Entry 6SRA (X-ray diffraction, 2.21 A resolution); this record covers chain A.

# Chain A
Molecule: glutathione transferase
From: Trametes versicolor
UniProt: R7S7J5 (R7S7J5_TRAVS); numbering as in UniProt (aligned over 1-239)
Sequence (245 residues; row label = number of the first residue in the row):
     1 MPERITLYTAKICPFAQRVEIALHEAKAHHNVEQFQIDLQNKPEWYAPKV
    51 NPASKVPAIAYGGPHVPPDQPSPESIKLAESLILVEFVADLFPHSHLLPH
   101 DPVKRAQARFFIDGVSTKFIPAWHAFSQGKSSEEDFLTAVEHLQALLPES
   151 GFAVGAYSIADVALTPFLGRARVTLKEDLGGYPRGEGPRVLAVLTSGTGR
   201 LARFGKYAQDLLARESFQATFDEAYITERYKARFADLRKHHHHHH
Unresolved in the structure: 1, 237-245
Differences from the reference sequence: expression tag (240-245)
Covalently attached groups: glutathione (GSH) linked to Cys13
Ligand contacts:
  - R-naringenin (CWE): Leu82, Ile83, Glu86, Arg109, Ile112, Asp113, Ser116, Thr117, Ile159
  - glutathione (GSH): Pro14, Phe15, Arg18, Leu39, Lys42, Ser54, Lys55, Val56, Pro57, Glu80, Ser81
From the paper describing this entry:
  - binding site for glutathione: Cys13

# Overview
Chain A binds R-naringenin. Covalently linked glutathione: at Cys13. From the paper: a binding site for
glutathione at Cys13.
Chain A is glutathione transferase (Trametes versicolor); the structure, Crystal structure of glutathione
transferase Omega 2C from Trametes versicolor in complex with naringenin, was determined by X-ray diffraction,
deposited together with 6SR8, 6SR9, 6SRB and 6HJS.
